PDB entry 7CBL | electron microscopy, 2.80 A resolution | chains A and z of the 52 polymer chains in the assembly

== Chain A ==
Molecule: Flagellar L-ring protein
Source organism: Salmonella typhimurium (strain LT2 / SGSC1412 / ATCC 700720)
UniProt: P0A1N8 (FLGH_SALTY); numbering as in UniProt (aligned over 1-232)
Sequence (232 residues; each row starts with the number of its first residue):
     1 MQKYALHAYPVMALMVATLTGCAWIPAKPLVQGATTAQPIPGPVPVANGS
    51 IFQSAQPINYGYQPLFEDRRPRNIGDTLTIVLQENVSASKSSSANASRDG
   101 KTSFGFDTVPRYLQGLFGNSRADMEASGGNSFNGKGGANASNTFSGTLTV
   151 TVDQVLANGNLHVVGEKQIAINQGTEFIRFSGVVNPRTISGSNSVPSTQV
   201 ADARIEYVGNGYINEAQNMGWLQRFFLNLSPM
Unresolved in the structure: 1-21
Covalently attached groups: octanoic acid (caprylic acid) (OCA) linked to Cys22
Curated features (UniProtKB/Swiss-Prot):
  - lipidation: Cys22 (N-palmitoyl cysteine)
What the authors report for this chain:
  - post-translational modification sites: Cys22
  - binding site for octanoic acid (caprylic acid): Cys22
  - self-association interface (contacts with another copy of this molecule): Cys22 to Val44

== Chain z ==
Molecule: Flagellar P-ring protein
Source organism: Salmonella typhimurium (strain LT2 / SGSC1412 / ATCC 700720)
UniProt: P15930 (FLGI_SALTY); residue numbers follow UniProt; this construct covers 1-365
Sequence (365 residues; row label = number of the first residue in the row):
     1 MFKALAGIVLALVATLAHAERIRDLTSVQGVRENSLIGYGLVVGLDGTGD
    51 QTTQTPFTTQTLNNMLSQLGITVPTGTNMQLKNVAAVMVTASYPPFARQG
   101 QTIDVVVSSMGNAKSLRGGTLLMTPLKGVDSQVYALAQGNILVGGAGASA
   151 GGSSVQVNQLNGGRITNGAIIERELPTQFGAGNTINLQLNDEDFTMAQQI
   201 TDAINRARGYGSATALDARTVQVRVPSGNSSQVRFLADIQNMEVNVTPQD
   251 AKVVINSRTGSVVMNREVTLDSCAVAQGNLSVTVNRQLNVNQPNTPFGGG
   301 QTVVTPQTQIDLRQSGGSLQSVRSSANLNSVVRALNALGATPMDLMSILQ
   351 SMQSAGCLRAKLEII
Unresolved in the structure: 1-19, 146-156, 284-315
Disulfide bonds: Cys273-Cys357

== Chain A / chain z interface ==
Residue-residue contacts - 13 pairs, chain A then chain z:
  Ala47(A) - Thr177(z)
  Ala47(A) - Gln178(z)
  Asn48(A) - Pro176(z)
  Gly49(A) - Arg32(z)
  Gly49(A) - Asn34(z)  hydrogen bond (backbone-side chain)
  Gly49(A) - Leu175(z)
  Ser50(A) - Arg32(z)
  Ser50(A) - Asn34(z)
  Ile51(A) - Asn34(z)  hydrogen bond (backbone-side chain)
  Ile51(A) - Val129(z)  hydrophobic
  Ile51(A) - Asp130(z)
  Ile51(A) - Tyr134(z)  hydrophobic
  Phe52(A) - Val129(z)
Also at the interface, not in a pair above, chain z (11 interface residues in all): Leu36, Gly128

== In short ==
The interface between chain A and chain z involves 6 residues on one side and 11 on the other, with 2 hydrogen
bonds. Among the polar pairs are Gly49(A)-Asn34(z) and Ile51(A)-Asn34(z). Covalently linked octanoic acid
(caprylic acid): at Cys22(A). From the paper: a binding site for octanoic acid (caprylic acid) at Cys22(A); a
modification site at Cys22(A).
Chain A is Flagellar L-ring protein and chain z is Flagellar P-ring protein, both from Salmonella typhimurium
(strain LT2 / SGSC1412 / ATCC 700720); the structure, Cryo-EM structure of the flagellar LP ring from
Salmonella, was determined by electron microscopy, deposited together with 7CBM, 7CG0, 7CG4, 7CGO, 7E80, 7E81
and 7E82.
